PDB entry 6RRD | electron microscopy, 3.10 A resolution | chains U and Q of the 20 polymer chains in the assembly

# Chain U
Molecule: Nontemplate strand
Source organism: synthetic construct
Sequence (70 nucleotides; each row starts with the number of its first residue):
     1 GGTTTAGTCATGGAGTACAAGTGTGAGGAAAAGTAGTTGGGAGGTACTTC
    51 ATGCGAAAGCAGTTGAAGAC
Unresolved in the structure: 1-10, 46-54, 68-70

# Chain Q
Protein: RNA polymerase I-specific transcription initiation factor RRN7
Source organism: Saccharomyces cerevisiae
UniProt: P40992 (RRN7_YEAST); residues 1-514 here = UniProt positions 1-514
Amino-acid sequence (514 residues; numbered 1 to 514; the number before each row is that of its first residue):
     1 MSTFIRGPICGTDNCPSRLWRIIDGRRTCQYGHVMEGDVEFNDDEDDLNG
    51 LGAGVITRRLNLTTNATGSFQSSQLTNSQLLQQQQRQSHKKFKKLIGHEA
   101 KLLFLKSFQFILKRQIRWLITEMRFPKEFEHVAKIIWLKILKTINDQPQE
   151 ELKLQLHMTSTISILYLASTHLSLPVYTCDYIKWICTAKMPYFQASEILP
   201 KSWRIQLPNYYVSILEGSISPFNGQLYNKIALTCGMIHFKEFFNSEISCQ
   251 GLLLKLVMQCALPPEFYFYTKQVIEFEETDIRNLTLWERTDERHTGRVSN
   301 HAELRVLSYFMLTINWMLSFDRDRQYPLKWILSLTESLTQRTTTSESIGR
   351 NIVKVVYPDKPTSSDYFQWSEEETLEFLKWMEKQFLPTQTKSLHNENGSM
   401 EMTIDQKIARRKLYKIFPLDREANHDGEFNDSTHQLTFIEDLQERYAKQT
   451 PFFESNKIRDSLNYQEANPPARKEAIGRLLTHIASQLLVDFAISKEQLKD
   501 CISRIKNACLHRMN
Unresolved in the structure: 1-2, 47-50, 389-404, 454-468
Bound ions: Zn2+: Asn14, His33
UniProt features mapped onto this chain:
  - zinc finger: Thr3 to Glu36 (RRN7-type)
  - region: Gly37 to Ala66 (B-reader), Thr67 to Lys101 (B-linker)
  - binding site (Zn(2+)): Cys10, Cys15, Cys29, His33
  - mutagenesis: Cys29 (C29A: Impaired binding to Pol I), His33 (H33S: Impaired binding to Pol I)

# Chain U / chain Q interface
Pairs across the interface (14):
  DA20(U) - Arg504(Q)  salt bridge to the phosphate
  DT22(U) - His294(Q)  hydrogen bond to the base
  DT22(U) - Arg297(Q)  base contact
  DG23(U) - His294(Q)  base contact
  DT24(U) - Arg293(Q)  hydrogen bond to the base
  DG25(U) - Arg293(Q)  base contact
  DA29(U) - Ile219(Q)  sugar contact
  DA30(U) - Ser213(Q)  sugar contact
  DA30(U) - Glu216(Q)  phosphate contact
  DA30(U) - Ser218(Q)  sugar contact
  DA31(U) - Asn209(Q)  hydrogen bond to the base
  DA31(U) - Val212(Q)  phosphate contact
  DA32(U) - Leu207(Q)  phosphate contact
  DA32(U) - Asn209(Q)  sugar contact
Interface residues without a listed pair, chain U (10 interface residues in all): DG21
Interface residues without a listed pair, chain Q (15 interface residues in all): Lys94, Arg204, Asp291, Glu292

# Summary
The interface between chain U and chain Q involves 10 residues on one side and 15 on the other; the contacts
include 3 hydrogen bonds and 1 salt bridge. Polar pairs include DT22(U)-His294(Q), DT24(U)-Arg293(Q) and
DA31(U)-Asn209(Q).
Here chain U is Nontemplate strand (synthetic construct) and chain Q is RNA polymerase I-specific
transcription initiation factor RRN7 (Saccharomyces cerevisiae). Entry 6RRD (RNA Polymerase I Pre-initiation
complex DNA opening intermediate 1) was determined by electron microscopy, deposited together with 6RQH, 6RQL,
6RQT, 6RUI, 6RUO and 6RWE.
